8TW6 - chains F and G of the 8 polymer chains in the assembly; structure by electron microscopy, 3.10 A resolution.

Chain F:
Name: T-cell surface glycoprotein CD3 epsilon chain
From: Homo sapiens
Reference sequence: P07766 (CD3E_HUMAN); numbering as in UniProt (aligned over 1-207)
Amino-acid sequence (207 residues; row label = number of the first residue in the row):
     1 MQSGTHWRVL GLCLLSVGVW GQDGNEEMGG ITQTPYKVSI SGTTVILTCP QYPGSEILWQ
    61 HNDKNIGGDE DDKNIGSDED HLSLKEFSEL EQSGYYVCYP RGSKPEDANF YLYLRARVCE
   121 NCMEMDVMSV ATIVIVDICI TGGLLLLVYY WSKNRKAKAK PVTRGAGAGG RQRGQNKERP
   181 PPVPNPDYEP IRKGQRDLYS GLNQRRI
Not modelled in the structure: 1-34, 42-43, 63-70, 93-96, 147-207
Disulfides: C49-C98, C119-C122

Chain G:
Name: T-cell surface glycoprotein CD3 gamma chain
From: Homo sapiens
Reference sequence: P09693 (CD3G_HUMAN); numbering as in UniProt (aligned over 1-182)
Amino-acid sequence (190 residues; each row starts with the number of its first residue):
     1 MEQGKGLAVL ILAIILLQGT LAQSIKGNHL VKVYDYQEDG SVLLTCDAEA KNITWFKDGK
    61 MIGFLTEDKK KWNLGSNAKD PRGMYQCKGS QNKSKPLQVY YRMCQNCIEL NAATISGFLF
   121 AEIVSIFVLA VGVYFIAGQD GVRQSRASDK QTLLPNDQLY QPLKDREDDQ YSHLQGNQLR
   181 RNHHHHHHHH
Not modelled in the structure: 1-26, 34-40, 76-79, 129-190
Disulfides: C46-C87, C104-C107
Glycans and other covalent adducts: N-acetylglucosamine (NAG) linked to N52, N92
Differences from the reference sequence: expression tag (183-190)
Curated features (UniProtKB/Swiss-Prot):
  - motif: L153, L154 (Di-leucine motif)
  - modified residue (Phosphoserine): S145, S148
  - glycosylation (N-linked (GlcNAc...) asparagine): N52, N92
  - mutagenesis: L153 (L153A: Abolishes lysosomal targeting; L153I: Diminished but persistent lysosomal targeting), L154 (L154A: Abolishes lysosomal targeting; L154A: Diminished but persistent lysosomal targeting; L154I: No effect), Y160 (Y160A: Abolishes lysosomal targeting), L163 (L163A: Abolishes lysosomal targeting)

Chain F / chain G interface:
Contacting residue pairs (34; chain F residue first):
  P35(F) with Q98(G)
  Y36(F) with Q98(G), hydrogen bond (backbone-side chain)
  L47(F) with Y100(G)
  E89(F) with Q105(G); I108(G)
  E106(F) with G27(G), hydrogen bond (side chain-backbone)
  N109(F) with K95(G), hydrogen bond (backbone-side chain); P96(G)
  F110(F) with P96(G)
  Y111(F) with H29(G); P96(G); L97(G), hydrophobic; Q98(G), hydrogen bond (backbone-backbone)
  L112(F) with Q98(G); Y100(G), hydrophobic
  Y113(F) with V33(G), hydrophobic; Q98(G), hydrogen bond (backbone-backbone); Y100(G)
  L114(F) with Y100(G)
  R115(F) with R102(G), hydrogen bond (backbone-backbone)
  A116(F) with R102(G)
  R117(F) with R102(G); C104(G), hydrogen bond (side chain-backbone); Q105(G), hydrogen bond; I108(G)
  C119(F) with I108(G)
  M125(F) with R102(G)
  D126(F) with M103(G)
  V127(F) with D80(G); M103(G), hydrophobic
  D137(F) with E122(G); I126(G)
  T141(F) with I126(G), hydrogen bond (side chain-backbone)
  L144(F) with F127(G), hydrophobic
Other interface residues (no listed pair), chain G (22 interface residues in all): M84, V99, Y101, N106, C107

In short:
21 residues of chain F and 22 residues of chain G are in contact, with 9 hydrogen bonds. Polar pairs include
Y36(F)-Q98(G), E106(F)-G27(G) and N109(F)-K95(G). Covalently linked N-acetylglucosamine: at N52(G) and N92(G).
From UniProt: 4 mutagenesis sites on chain G.
Here chain F is T-cell surface glycoprotein CD3 epsilon chain and chain G is T-cell surface glycoprotein CD3
gamma chain, both from Homo sapiens. Entry 8TW6 (TCR in nanodisc ND-II) was determined by electron microscopy,
deposited together with 8TW4.
